Entry 7KEK (electron microscopy, 8.00 A resolution (low resolution: residue-level contacts below are approximate; hydrogen-bond / salt-bridge calls are withheld)); this record covers chains K and J of the 17 polymer chains in the assembly.

# Chain K
Name: Dynein light chain LC8_2a (LC8E)
Organism: Tetrahymena thermophila
Reference sequence: Q1HFV9 (Q1HFV9_TETTH); numbering as in UniProt (aligned over 1-93)
Chain sequence (93 residues; numbered 1 to 93; the number before each row is that of its first residue):
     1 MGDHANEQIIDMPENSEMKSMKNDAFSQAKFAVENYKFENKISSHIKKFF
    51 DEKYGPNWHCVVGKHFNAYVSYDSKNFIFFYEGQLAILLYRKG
Disordered / not traced: 1-3

# Chain J
Name: Dynein light chain LC8_2b
Organism: Tetrahymena thermophila
Reference sequence: Q22R86 (Q22R86_TETTS); residues 1-111 here = UniProt positions 1-111
Chain sequence (111 residues; each row starts with the number of its first residue):
     1 MASNQQQKEDPKEQQQQYKTFMGARVLWPPECADDILEGAIRETQDALKK
    51 FEIAREGQKIAEHLKKYMDDHFDPYWHVFFGKNFGCQAVHNKNRFIYFYI
   101 EKTAFLMYQTQ
Disordered / not traced: 1-15, 111

# Interface between chain K and chain J
Pairs across the interface (52):
  E39(K) - G85(J)
  N40(K) - G85(J)
  N40(K) - C86(J)
  N40(K) - Q87(J)
  S43(K) - G85(J)
  S43(K) - C86(J)
  S43(K) - Q87(J)
  S44(K) - Q87(J)
  K47(K) - Q87(J)
  K47(K) - V89(J)
  K48(K) - Q87(J)
  H59(K) - H77(J)
  H59(K) - V89(J)
  H59(K) - Y108(J)
  H59(K) - T110(J)
  C60(K) - Q87(J)
  V61(K) - F79(J)
  V61(K) - F84(J)
  V61(K) - C86(J)
  V62(K) - F84(J)
  V62(K) - G85(J)
  G63(K) - N83(J)
  G63(K) - F84(J)
  K64(K) - N83(J)
  H65(K) - G81(J)
  H65(K) - K82(J)
  H65(K) - N83(J)
  F66(K) - F80(J)
  F66(K) - G81(J)
  N67(K) - G57(J)
  N67(K) - Q58(J)
  N67(K) - F79(J)
  N67(K) - F80(J)
  A68(K) - Q58(J)
  A68(K) - V78(J)
  A68(K) - F79(J)
  Y69(K) - Q58(J)
  Y69(K) - E62(J)
  Y69(K) - K65(J)
  Y69(K) - K66(J)
  Y69(K) - V78(J)
  V70(K) - H77(J)
  S71(K) - K65(J)
  S71(K) - Y75(J)
  S71(K) - H77(J)
  L88(K) - F79(J)
  Y90(K) - H77(J)
  Y90(K) - F79(J)
  Y90(K) - Y108(J)
  K92(K) - Y75(J)
  K92(K) - H77(J)
  K92(K) - T110(J)
Also at the interface, not in a pair above, chain J (22 interface residues in all): A61, W76

# In short
The chain K/chain J interface involves 22 residues from each chain.
Here chain K is Dynein light chain LC8_2a (LC8E) and chain J is Dynein light chain LC8_2b, both from
Tetrahymena thermophila. Entry 7KEK (Structure of the free outer-arm dynein in pre-parallel state) was
determined by electron microscopy (same publication as 7K58, 7K5B, 7MWG and 7N32).
